4ZZC - chains D and E of the 5 polymer chains in the assembly; structure by X-ray diffraction, 3.10 A resolution.

# Chain D (and E)
Protein: Proton-gated ion channel
Source organism: Gloeobacter violaceus (strain PCC 7421)
Notes: chain E of this document is another copy of the same molecule, construct and numbering; everything in this record applies to it too
UniProtKB: Q7NDN8 (GLIC_GLOVI); residues 1-317 here correspond to UniProt positions 43-359 (UniProt number = residue number + 42)
Chain sequence (317 residues; each row starts with the number of its first residue):
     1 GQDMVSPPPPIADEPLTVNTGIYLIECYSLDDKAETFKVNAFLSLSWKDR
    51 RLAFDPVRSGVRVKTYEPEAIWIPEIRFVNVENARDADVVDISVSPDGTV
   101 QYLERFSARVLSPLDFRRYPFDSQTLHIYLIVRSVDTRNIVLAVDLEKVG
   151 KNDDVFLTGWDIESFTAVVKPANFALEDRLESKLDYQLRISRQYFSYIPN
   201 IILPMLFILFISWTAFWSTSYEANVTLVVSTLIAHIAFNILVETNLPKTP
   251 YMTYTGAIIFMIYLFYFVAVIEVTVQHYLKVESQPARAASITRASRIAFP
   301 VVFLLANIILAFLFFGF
Disordered / not traced: 1-4, 316-317
Bound ions: Na+ near Ile71 (its only coordinating residue here)
Small-molecule neighbours:
  - diundecyl phosphatidyl choline (PLC): Arg118, Phe121, Tyr194, Ile198, Ile202, Leu203, Leu206, Tyr254, Ile258, Asn307, Phe315
  - xenon (XE), molecule 1: Phe37, Leu126, His127, Ile128, Phe165, Tyr186, Leu188
  - xenon (XE), molecule 2: Tyr119, Pro120, Tyr197, Ile201, Ile202, Thr255
  - xenon (XE), molecule 3: Pro120, Phe121, Ile202, Met205, Tyr254, Thr255, Ile258, Ile259
  - xenon (XE), molecule 4: Ile208, Ser230, Thr231, Ala234
  - xenon (XE), molecule 5: Val225, Val228, Val270, Val273
  - xenon (XE), molecule 6: Val229, Leu232, Ile233
  - xenon (XE), molecule 7: Ala298, Phe299, Val302
From the paper describing this entry:
  - binding site for xenon: Tyr119, Pro120, Phe121, Tyr197, Ile201, Ile202, Ile208, Ala234, Val242, Tyr254, Thr255, Ile258

# How chain D and chain E interact
Pairs across the interface - 76 pairs, chain D then chain E:
  Tyr23(D) - Leu176(E)
  Tyr23(D) - Glu177(E)
  Ile25(D) - Val79(E)
  Glu26(D) - Val79(E)
  Glu26(D) - Asn80(E)
  Glu26(D) - Val81(E)  hydrogen bond (side chain-backbone)
  Glu26(D) - Leu111(E)
  Tyr28(D) - Glu82(E)  hydrogen bond (side chain-backbone)
  Tyr28(D) - Leu111(E)  hydrophobic
  Asn40(D) - Val81(E)  hydrogen bond (side chain-backbone)
  Asn40(D) - Glu82(E)  hydrogen bond (side chain-backbone)
  Phe42(D) - Arg77(E)
  Phe42(D) - Leu176(E)  hydrophobic
  Ser44(D) - Glu177(E)
  Val63(D) - Asp136(E)
  Asp86(D) - Asn83(E)  hydrogen bond
  Asp88(D) - Ala84(E)
  Val90(D) - Glu75(E)
  Val90(D) - Arg77(E)
  Asp91(D) - Arg179(E)  salt bridge
  Ser93(D) - Arg179(E)  hydrogen bond
  Leu103(D) - Arg133(E)
  Leu103(D) - Glu177(E)
  Arg105(D) - Arg77(E)
  Arg105(D) - Phe78(E)  hydrogen bond (side chain-backbone)
  Arg105(D) - Val79(E)  hydrogen bond (side chain-backbone)
  Ser107(D) - Glu82(E)
  Ser107(D) - Asn83(E)  hydrogen bond
  Lys148(D) - Glu177(E)
  Lys148(D) - Asp178(E)  salt bridge
  Phe156(D) - Glu35(E)
  Phe156(D) - Pro113(E)
  Thr158(D) - Glu35(E)
  Gly159(D) - Lys248(E)
  Gln193(D) - Pro250(E)
  Phe195(D) - Thr249(E)
  Phe195(D) - Pro250(E)
  Phe195(D) - Tyr251(E)
  Phe195(D) - Met252(E)  hydrophobic
  Ser196(D) - Lys248(E)
  Ser196(D) - Thr249(E)
  Tyr197(D) - Lys248(E)  hydrogen bond
  Pro199(D) - Phe260(E)
  Asn200(D) - Asn239(E)
  Asn200(D) - Glu243(E)
  Ile201(D) - Glu243(E)
  Leu203(D) - Phe260(E)  hydrophobic
  Pro204(D) - Tyr263(E)  hydrophobic
  Phe207(D) - Leu232(E)  hydrophobic
  Phe207(D) - Phe260(E)  hydrophobic
  Phe207(D) - Tyr263(E)  hydrophobic
  Phe207(D) - Leu264(E)  hydrophobic
  Phe207(D) - Tyr266(E)  hydrophobic
  Phe207(D) - Phe267(E)  hydrophobic
  Ile208(D) - Leu232(E)  hydrophobic
  Phe210(D) - Phe267(E)  hydrophobic
  Ile211(D) - Leu232(E)  hydrophobic
  Ile211(D) - Val270(E)  hydrophobic
  Thr214(D) - Val270(E)
  Thr214(D) - Thr274(E)
  Trp217(D) - Tyr278(E)
  Ser218(D) - Tyr221(E)
  Ser218(D) - His277(E)
  Ser220(D) - Glu222(E)  hydrogen bond
  Ala223(D) - Tyr221(E)  hydrophobic
  Ala223(D) - Val225(E)
  Thr226(D) - Val225(E)
  Leu227(D) - Tyr221(E)
  Leu227(D) - Val225(E)  hydrophobic
  Ser230(D) - Val229(E)
  Ala234(D) - Ile236(E)  hydrophobic
  Phe238(D) - Ile236(E)  hydrophobic
  Leu241(D) - Ile240(E)  hydrophobic
  Leu241(D) - Glu243(E)
  Asn245(D) - Lys248(E)
  Arg296(D) - Tyr278(E)
Other interface residues (no listed pair), chain D (49 interface residues in all): Ser29, Val89, Tyr119
Other interface residues (no listed pair), chain E (46 interface residues in all): Lys33, Glu181, Thr226, Ile233, Pro247

# Overview
The interface between chain D and chain E involves 49 residues on one side and 46 on the other, with 11
hydrogen bonds and 2 salt bridges. Polar pairs include Asp91(D)-Arg179(E), Lys148(D)-Asp178(E) and
Glu26(D)-Val81(E). The paper reports a binding site for xenon at Tyr119(D), Pro120(D) and Phe121(D) among
others.
Both chains are Proton-gated ion channel (Gloeobacter violaceus (strain PCC 7421)). Entry 4ZZC (The GLIC
pentameric Ligand-Gated Ion Channel open form complexed to xenon) was determined by X-ray diffraction,
deposited together with 4ZZB.
